4I1C - chain A; structure by X-ray diffraction, 2.00 A resolution.

Chain A:
Molecule: Beta-secretase 1
From: Homo sapiens
Notes: EC 3.4.23.46
UniProt: P56817 (BACE1_HUMAN); numbering as in UniProt (aligned over 57-453)
Amino-acid sequence (406 residues; row label = number of the first residue in the row):
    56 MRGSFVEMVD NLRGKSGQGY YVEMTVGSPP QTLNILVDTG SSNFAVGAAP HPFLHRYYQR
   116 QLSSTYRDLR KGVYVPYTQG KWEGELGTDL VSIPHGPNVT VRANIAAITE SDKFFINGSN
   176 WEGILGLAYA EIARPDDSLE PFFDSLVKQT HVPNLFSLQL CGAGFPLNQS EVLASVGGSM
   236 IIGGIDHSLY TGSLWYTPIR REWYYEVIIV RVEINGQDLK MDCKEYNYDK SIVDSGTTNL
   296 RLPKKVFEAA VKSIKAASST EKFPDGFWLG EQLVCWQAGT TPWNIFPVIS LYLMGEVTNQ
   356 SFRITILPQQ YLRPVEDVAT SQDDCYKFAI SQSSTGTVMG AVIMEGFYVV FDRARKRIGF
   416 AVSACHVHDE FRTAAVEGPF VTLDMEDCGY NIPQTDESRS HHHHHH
Unresolved in the structure: 56-59, 217-231, 421-426, 459-461
Sequence notes: expression tag (56, 454-461)
Cystine bridges: Cys216-Cys420, Cys278-Cys443, Cys330-Cys380
Ion coordination: Zn2+ site 1: Glu78, His150; Zn2+ site 2: Asp192, His458; Zn2+ site 3 near His457 (its only coordinating residue here)
Ligand contacts: 1BE (N-(6-chloro-3,3-dimethyl-3,4-dihydroisoquinolin-1-yl)-3-[2-propyl-4-(1H-pyrazol-4-yl)thiophen-3-yl]-L-alanine): Ser71, Gly72, Gln73, Gly74, Leu91, Asp93, Tyr132, Gln134, Gly135, Lys136, Asp167, Lys168, Phe169, Ile171, Trp176, Ile179, Ser290, Gly291, Thr292, Thr293, Asn294, Ala396
Swiss-Prot annotation at these positions:
  - active site: Asp93, Asp289
  - modified residue (N6-acetyllysine): Lys126, Lys275, Lys279, Lys285, Lys299, Lys300, Lys307
  - glycosylation (N-linked (GlcNAc...) asparagine): Asn153, Asn172, Asn223, Asn354
  - mutagenesis: Asp93 (D93N: Decreases beta-cleaved soluble APP production), Asp284 (D284N: Almost abolishes beta-cleaved soluble APP production)

Overview:
Ligands of chain A: compound 1BE. Glu78 and His150 coordinate Zn2+ site 1. Asp192 and His458 form the Zn2+
site 2. From UniProt: active-site residues Asp93 and Asp289 and 2 mutagenesis sites.
Chain A is Beta-secretase 1 (Homo sapiens); the structure, Design and synthesis of thiophene
dihydroisoquinolins as novel BACE-1 inhibitors, was determined by X-ray diffraction (same publication as 4I0D,
4I0E, 4I0F and 4I12).
